Entry 4A0F (X-ray diffraction, 2.71 A resolution); this record covers chains A and B.

== Chain A (and B) ==
Protein: Adenosylmethionine-8-amino-7-oxononanoate aminotransferase
Source organism: Arabidopsis thaliana
Notes: chain B of this document is another copy of the same molecule, construct and numbering; everything in this record applies to it too
UniProt: B0F481 (B0F481_ARATH); residues 1-811 here correspond to UniProt positions 23-833 (UniProt number = residue number + 22)
Chain sequence (831 residues; each row starts with the number of its first residue; numbers below 1 keep their minus sign (Gly-19 is residue -19)):
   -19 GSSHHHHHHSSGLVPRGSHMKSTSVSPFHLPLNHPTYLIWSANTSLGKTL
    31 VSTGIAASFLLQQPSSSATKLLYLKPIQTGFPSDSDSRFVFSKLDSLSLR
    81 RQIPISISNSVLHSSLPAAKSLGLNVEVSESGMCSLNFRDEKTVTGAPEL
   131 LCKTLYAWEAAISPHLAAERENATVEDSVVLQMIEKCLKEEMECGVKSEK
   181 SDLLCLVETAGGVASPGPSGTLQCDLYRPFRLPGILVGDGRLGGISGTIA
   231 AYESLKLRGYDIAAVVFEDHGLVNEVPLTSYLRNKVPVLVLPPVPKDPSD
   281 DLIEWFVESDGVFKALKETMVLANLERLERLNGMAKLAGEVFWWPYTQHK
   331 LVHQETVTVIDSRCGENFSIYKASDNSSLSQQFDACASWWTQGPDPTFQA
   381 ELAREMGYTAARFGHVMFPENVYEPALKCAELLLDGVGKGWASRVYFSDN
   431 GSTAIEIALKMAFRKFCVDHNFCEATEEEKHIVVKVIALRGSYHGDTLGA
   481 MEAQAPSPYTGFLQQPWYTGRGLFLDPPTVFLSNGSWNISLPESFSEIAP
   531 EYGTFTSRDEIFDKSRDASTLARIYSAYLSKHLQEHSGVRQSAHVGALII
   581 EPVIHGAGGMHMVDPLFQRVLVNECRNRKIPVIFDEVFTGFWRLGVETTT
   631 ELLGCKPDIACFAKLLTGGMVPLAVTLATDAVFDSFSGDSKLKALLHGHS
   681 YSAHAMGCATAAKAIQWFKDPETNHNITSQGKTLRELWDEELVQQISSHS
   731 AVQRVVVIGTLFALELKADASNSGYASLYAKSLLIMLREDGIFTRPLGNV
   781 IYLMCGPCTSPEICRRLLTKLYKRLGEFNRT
Disordered / not traced: -19 to 5, 107-111, 173-181, 453-462, 523-537, 563-572, 748-755, 809-811 (chain B: -19 to 4, 44-46, 105-109, 173-181, 453-461, 526-533, 563-572, 747-756, 809-811)
Covalently attached groups: pyridoxal phosphate (PLP) linked to Lys644
Modified / non-standard residues: Mse0 (selenomethionine); Mse113, Mse163, Mse172, Mse300, Mse314, Mse386, Mse397, Mse441, Mse481, Mse590, Mse592, Mse650, Mse686, Mse766, Mse784 (selenomethionine; parent Met)
Construct notes: expression tag (-19 to 0); engineered mutation Tyr326 (Phe348 in B0F481)
Small-molecule neighbours:
  - pyridoxal phosphate (PLP), molecule 1: Trp370, Asn430, Gly431, Ser432, Ile435, Tyr473, His474, Gly475, Glu581, Asp615, Val617, Phe618
  - pyridoxal phosphate (PLP), molecule 2: Gly678, His679, Ser680
Curated features (UniProtKB/Swiss-Prot):
  - binding site (ATP): Ser25 to Leu30, Asp75, Glu188 to Gly191, Glu248, Asp249, Pro496 to Tyr498, Glu523
  - binding site (Mg(2+)): Thr29, Asp66, Glu188
  - binding site (substrate): Thr59
  - binding site ((8S)-8-amino-7-oxononanoate): Trp369, Trp370, Tyr473, Lys644, Gly678, Arg775
  - binding site (pyridoxal 5'-phosphate): Gly431, Ser432, Asp615, His679, Ser680
  - modified residue: Lys644 (N6-(pyridoxal phosphate)lysine)

== Chain A / chain B interface ==
Pairs across the interface - 348 pairs, chain A then chain B:
  Asn23(A) - Leu222(B)
  Asn23(A) - Gly223(B)
  His145(A) - Pro257(B)
  Leu146(A) - Leu252(B)
  Gly192(A) - Ser226(B)
  Val193(A) - Ser226(B)  hydrogen bond (backbone-side chain)
  Ala194(A) - Ser226(B)  hydrogen bond (backbone-side chain)
  Ser195(A) - Ser226(B)
  Pro196(A) - Ile225(B)
  Leu202(A) - Ile229(B)  hydrophobic
  Arg208(A) - Ala391(B)  hydrogen bond (side chain-backbone)
  Arg208(A) - Arg392(B)
  Arg211(A) - Tyr388(B)  hydrogen bond
  Arg211(A) - Arg392(B)
  Leu222(A) - Asn23(B)
  Leu222(A) - Ser143(B)
  Gly223(A) - Asn23(B)
  Ile225(A) - Pro196(B)
  Ser226(A) - Gly192(B)
  Ser226(A) - Val193(B)  hydrogen bond (side chain-backbone)
  Ser226(A) - Ala194(B)  hydrogen bond (side chain-backbone)
  Ser226(A) - Ser195(B)
  Ile229(A) - Leu202(B)  hydrophobic
  Ala230(A) - Ala230(B)
  Ala230(A) - Ser234(B)
  Glu233(A) - Ser234(B)  hydrogen bond
  Glu233(A) - Arg238(B)  salt bridge
  Glu233(A) - Arg384(B)  salt bridge
  Ser234(A) - Ala230(B)
  Ser234(A) - Glu233(B)  hydrogen bond
  Lys236(A) - Tyr388(B)
  Leu237(A) - Leu237(B)  hydrophobic
  Leu237(A) - Gly387(B)
  Leu237(A) - Ala391(B)
  Arg238(A) - Glu233(B)  salt bridge
  Arg238(A) - Ala391(B)
  Gly239(A) - Tyr388(B)
  Gly239(A) - Ala391(B)
  Gly239(A) - Arg392(B)
  Tyr240(A) - Tyr388(B)
  Asp241(A) - Tyr388(B)  hydrogen bond
  Asp241(A) - Arg392(B)  salt bridge
  Leu252(A) - Leu146(B)
  Pro257(A) - His145(B)
  Pro257(A) - Pro196(B)  hydrophobic
  Tyr261(A) - Leu202(B)  hydrophobic
  Tyr261(A) - Arg238(B)
  Tyr261(A) - Arg384(B)
  Arg263(A) - Thr377(B)
  Arg263(A) - Glu381(B)  salt bridge
  Arg263(A) - Trp697(B)
  Arg263(A) - Thr703(B)
  Arg310(A) - Glu404(B)  salt bridge
  Arg310(A) - Leu407(B)
  Arg310(A) - Lys408(B)
  Arg310(A) - Glu411(B)  salt bridge
  Mse314(A) - Val402(B)  hydrophobic
  Mse314(A) - Tyr403(B)
  Mse314(A) - Glu404(B)
  Mse314(A) - Leu407(B)  hydrophobic
  Leu317(A) - Leu407(B)  hydrophobic
  Leu317(A) - Glu411(B)
  Ala318(A) - Val402(B)  hydrophobic
  Gly319(A) - Arg424(B)  hydrogen bond (backbone-side chain)
  Glu320(A) - Ser423(B)
  Glu320(A) - Arg424(B)
  Val321(A) - Ala410(B)  hydrophobic
  Val321(A) - Leu414(B)  hydrophobic
  Val321(A) - Arg424(B)
  Val321(A) - Val425(B)  hydrogen bond (backbone-backbone)
  Phe322(A) - Phe398(B)  hydrophobic
  Phe322(A) - Asn401(B)
  Phe322(A) - Ala406(B)
  Phe322(A) - Leu407(B)  hydrophobic
  Phe322(A) - Ala410(B)  hydrophobic
  Phe322(A) - Arg424(B)  hydrogen bond (backbone-side chain)
  Phe322(A) - Val425(B)
  Trp323(A) - Val425(B)  hydrogen bond (backbone-backbone)
  Trp323(A) - Tyr426(B)
  Trp323(A) - Mse441(B)
  Trp323(A) - Ala658(B)  hydrophobic
  Trp323(A) - Val662(B)
  Trp323(A) - Phe663(B)  hydrophobic
  Trp323(A) - Phe666(B)  hydrophobic
  Trp324(A) - Phe398(B)
  Trp324(A) - Pro399(B)
  Trp324(A) - Glu400(B)
  Trp324(A) - Asn401(B)  hydrogen bond (side chain-backbone)
  Trp324(A) - Tyr426(B)
  Pro325(A) - Phe398(B)
  Pro325(A) - Pro399(B)
  Pro325(A) - Tyr426(B)
  Pro325(A) - His677(B)
  Pro325(A) - Ser682(B)
  Tyr326(A) - Leu675(B)  hydrogen bond (backbone-backbone)
  Tyr326(A) - Leu676(B)  hydrogen bond (side chain-backbone)
  Tyr326(A) - His677(B)
  Tyr326(A) - Gly678(B)
  Thr327(A) - Pro399(B)
  Thr327(A) - Ala674(B)
  Gln328(A) - Phe666(B)  hydrogen bond (side chain-backbone)
  Gln328(A) - Ser667(B)
  Gln328(A) - Gly668(B)  hydrogen bond (side chain-backbone)
  Gln328(A) - Ser670(B)  hydrogen bond (side chain-backbone)
  Gln328(A) - Ala674(B)
  His329(A) - Arg424(B)
  His329(A) - Phe663(B)
  Lys330(A) - Ser667(B)
  Lys330(A) - Gly668(B)
  Leu331(A) - Asp669(B)
  Val332(A) - Glu400(B)
  Thr336(A) - Glu400(B)
  Val337(A) - Glu400(B)
  Val337(A) - Val402(B)  hydrophobic
  Thr338(A) - Glu400(B)  hydrogen bond (backbone-backbone)
  Thr338(A) - Asn401(B)  hydrogen bond
  Thr338(A) - Val402(B)  hydrogen bond (backbone-backbone)
  Val339(A) - Val402(B)  hydrophobic
  Ile340(A) - Val396(B)  hydrophobic
  Ile340(A) - Asn401(B)
  Ile340(A) - Val402(B)  hydrogen bond (backbone-backbone)
  Ile340(A) - Tyr403(B)
  Asp341(A) - Arg392(B)  salt bridge
  Asp341(A) - Phe393(B)
  Ser342(A) - Arg392(B)
  Ser342(A) - Phe393(B)
  Arg343(A) - Arg392(B)  hydrogen bond (backbone-backbone)
  Arg343(A) - Phe393(B)
  Arg343(A) - His395(B)  hydrogen bond (side chain-backbone)
  Arg343(A) - Val396(B)
  Phe348(A) - Val396(B)  hydrophobic
  Cys366(A) - Mse397(B)
  Ser368(A) - His395(B)
  Ser368(A) - Val396(B)
  Ser368(A) - Mse397(B)  hydrogen bond (side chain-backbone)
  Trp369(A) - Mse397(B)  hydrophobic
  Trp369(A) - Pro399(B)
  Trp369(A) - Gly678(B)
  Trp369(A) - His679(B)
  Trp369(A) - Ser680(B)
  Trp369(A) - Ser682(B)
  Thr371(A) - His395(B)
  Thr371(A) - Ser680(B)
  Thr371(A) - Tyr681(B)
  Gln372(A) - His395(B)  hydrogen bond (side chain-backbone)
  Gln379(A) - Ala390(B)  hydrogen bond (side chain-backbone)
  Gln379(A) - Ala391(B)  hydrogen bond (side chain-backbone)
  Gln379(A) - Phe393(B)
  Gln379(A) - Gly394(B)
  Glu381(A) - Arg263(B)  salt bridge
  Ala383(A) - Gly387(B)
  Ala383(A) - Ala390(B)  hydrophobic
  Ala383(A) - Ala391(B)
  Arg384(A) - Glu233(B)  salt bridge
  Arg384(A) - Tyr261(B)
  Mse386(A) - Ala390(B)
  Gly387(A) - Leu237(B)
  Gly387(A) - Ala383(B)
  Tyr388(A) - Arg211(B)
  Tyr388(A) - Lys236(B)
  Tyr388(A) - Gly239(B)
  Tyr388(A) - Tyr240(B)
  Tyr388(A) - Asp241(B)  hydrogen bond
  Ala390(A) - Gln379(B)  hydrogen bond (backbone-side chain)
  Ala390(A) - Ala383(B)  hydrophobic
  Ala390(A) - Mse386(B)
  Ala390(A) - Mse650(B)
  Ala391(A) - Arg208(B)  hydrogen bond (backbone-side chain)
  Ala391(A) - Leu237(B)
  Ala391(A) - Arg238(B)
  Ala391(A) - Gly239(B)
  Ala391(A) - Gln379(B)  hydrogen bond (backbone-side chain)
  Ala391(A) - Ala383(B)  hydrophobic
  Arg392(A) - Arg208(B)
  Arg392(A) - Arg211(B)
  Arg392(A) - Gly239(B)
  Arg392(A) - Asp341(B)  hydrogen bond (side chain-backbone)
  Arg392(A) - Ser342(B)
  Arg392(A) - Arg343(B)  hydrogen bond (backbone-backbone)
  Phe393(A) - Asp341(B)
  Phe393(A) - Ser342(B)
  Phe393(A) - Arg343(B)
  Phe393(A) - Gln379(B)
  Gly394(A) - Gln379(B)
  Gly394(A) - Mse650(B)
  His395(A) - Arg343(B)  hydrogen bond (backbone-side chain)
  His395(A) - Ser368(B)
  His395(A) - Thr371(B)
  His395(A) - Gln372(B)  hydrogen bond (backbone-side chain)
  His395(A) - Gly649(B)  hydrogen bond (backbone-backbone)
  Val396(A) - Ile340(B)  hydrophobic
  Val396(A) - Arg343(B)
  Val396(A) - Phe348(B)  hydrophobic
  Mse397(A) - Cys366(B)
  Mse397(A) - Ser368(B)  hydrogen bond (backbone-side chain)
  Mse397(A) - Trp369(B)  hydrophobic
  Phe398(A) - Phe322(B)  hydrophobic
  Phe398(A) - Trp324(B)  hydrogen bond (backbone-side chain)
  Phe398(A) - Pro325(B)
  Pro399(A) - Trp324(B)
  Pro399(A) - Pro325(B)
  Pro399(A) - Thr327(B)
  Pro399(A) - Trp369(B)
  Glu400(A) - Trp324(B)
  Glu400(A) - Thr327(B)
  Glu400(A) - Val332(B)
  Glu400(A) - Thr336(B)
  Glu400(A) - Val337(B)
  Glu400(A) - Thr338(B)  hydrogen bond (backbone-backbone)
  Asn401(A) - Phe322(B)
  Asn401(A) - Trp324(B)  hydrogen bond (backbone-side chain)
  Asn401(A) - Thr338(B)
  Asn401(A) - Ile340(B)
  Asn401(A) - Phe773(B)
  Val402(A) - Mse314(B)
  Val402(A) - Ala315(B)
  Val402(A) - Ala318(B)  hydrophobic
  Val402(A) - Phe322(B)  hydrophobic
  Val402(A) - Val337(B)  hydrophobic
  Val402(A) - Thr338(B)  hydrogen bond (backbone-backbone)
  Val402(A) - Val339(B)
  Val402(A) - Ile340(B)  hydrogen bond (backbone-backbone)
  Tyr403(A) - Mse314(B)
  Tyr403(A) - Ile340(B)
  Glu404(A) - Arg310(B)  salt bridge
  Glu404(A) - Mse314(B)
  Ala406(A) - Phe322(B)
  Leu407(A) - Arg310(B)
  Leu407(A) - Mse314(B)  hydrophobic
  Leu407(A) - Leu317(B)  hydrophobic
  Leu407(A) - Phe322(B)
  Ala410(A) - Val321(B)  hydrophobic
  Ala410(A) - Phe322(B)  hydrophobic
  Glu411(A) - Arg310(B)  salt bridge
  Glu411(A) - Leu317(B)
  Leu414(A) - Val321(B)  hydrophobic
  Ser423(A) - Glu320(B)
  Arg424(A) - Gly319(B)  hydrogen bond (side chain-backbone)
  Arg424(A) - Glu320(B)
  Arg424(A) - Val321(B)
  Arg424(A) - Phe322(B)  hydrogen bond (side chain-backbone)
  Val425(A) - Val321(B)  hydrogen bond (backbone-backbone)
  Val425(A) - Phe322(B)
  Val425(A) - Trp323(B)  hydrogen bond (backbone-backbone)
  Tyr426(A) - Trp323(B)
  Tyr426(A) - Trp324(B)
  Tyr426(A) - Pro325(B)
  Asp429(A) - Asn430(B)  hydrogen bond
  Asp429(A) - Pro652(B)
  Asn430(A) - Asp429(B)  hydrogen bond
  Asn430(A) - Thr433(B)
  Asn430(A) - His679(B)  hydrogen bond
  Ser432(A) - His679(B)
  Thr433(A) - Asn430(B)
  Glu436(A) - Thr477(B)
  Glu436(A) - Leu478(B)  hydrogen bond (side chain-backbone)
  Leu439(A) - Trp497(B)  hydrophobic
  Lys440(A) - Asp476(B)  hydrogen bond (side chain-backbone)
  Lys440(A) - Gln494(B)
  Mse441(A) - Trp323(B)
  Phe443(A) - Pro496(B)  hydrophobic
  Phe443(A) - Trp497(B)  hydrophobic
  Arg444(A) - Leu493(B)  hydrogen bond (side chain-backbone)
  Val464(A) - Trp497(B)  hydrogen bond (backbone-side chain)
  Asp476(A) - Lys440(B)  hydrogen bond (backbone-side chain)
  Asp476(A) - Leu676(B)
  Asp476(A) - His677(B)  hydrogen bond (backbone-side chain)
  Asp476(A) - Gly678(B)  hydrogen bond (side chain-backbone)
  Thr477(A) - Glu436(B)
  Leu478(A) - Glu436(B)  hydrogen bond (backbone-side chain)
  Leu478(A) - Gly479(B)
  Gly479(A) - Leu478(B)
  Gly479(A) - Trp497(B)
  Mse481(A) - Lys440(B)
  Glu482(A) - Trp497(B)
  Leu493(A) - Arg444(B)  hydrogen bond (backbone-side chain)
  Gln494(A) - Lys440(B)
  Gln494(A) - Leu672(B)  hydrogen bond (side chain-backbone)
  Pro496(A) - Phe443(B)  hydrophobic
  Trp497(A) - Leu439(B)  hydrophobic
  Trp497(A) - Phe443(B)  hydrophobic
  Trp497(A) - Val464(B)  hydrogen bond (side chain-backbone)
  Trp497(A) - Gly479(B)
  Trp497(A) - Glu482(B)
  Trp497(A) - Arg501(B)  hydrogen bond (backbone-side chain)
  Arg501(A) - Trp497(B)  hydrogen bond (side chain-backbone)
  Arg501(A) - Arg501(B)
  Lys644(A) - Ser680(B)
  Lys644(A) - Tyr681(B)  hydrogen bond (backbone-side chain)
  Thr647(A) - Tyr681(B)  hydrogen bond
  Gly649(A) - His395(B)  hydrogen bond (backbone-backbone)
  Gly649(A) - Tyr681(B)  hydrogen bond (backbone-side chain)
  Mse650(A) - Ala390(B)
  Mse650(A) - Gly394(B)
  Mse650(A) - Tyr681(B)
  Mse650(A) - Mse686(B)
  Val651(A) - Val651(B)  hydrophobic
  Val651(A) - Tyr681(B)
  Pro652(A) - Asp429(B)
  Pro652(A) - Tyr681(B)  hydrophobic
  Pro652(A) - His684(B)
  Ala658(A) - Trp323(B)  hydrophobic
  Val662(A) - Trp323(B)
  Phe663(A) - Trp323(B)  hydrophobic
  Phe663(A) - His329(B)
  Phe666(A) - Trp323(B)  hydrophobic
  Phe666(A) - Gln328(B)
  Ser667(A) - Gln328(B)
  Ser667(A) - Lys330(B)
  Gly668(A) - Gln328(B)  hydrogen bond (backbone-side chain)
  Gly668(A) - Lys330(B)
  Asp669(A) - Lys330(B)  salt bridge
  Asp669(A) - Leu331(B)
  Ser670(A) - Gln328(B)  hydrogen bond (backbone-side chain)
  Lys671(A) - Gln328(B)
  Leu672(A) - Pro488(B)  hydrophobic
  Leu672(A) - Gln494(B)  hydrogen bond (backbone-side chain)
  Ala674(A) - Thr327(B)
  Ala674(A) - Gln328(B)
  Leu675(A) - Tyr326(B)  hydrogen bond (backbone-backbone)
  Leu676(A) - Tyr326(B)  hydrogen bond (backbone-side chain)
  Leu676(A) - Asp476(B)
  His677(A) - Pro325(B)
  His677(A) - Tyr326(B)
  His677(A) - Asp476(B)
  Gly678(A) - Pro325(B)
  Gly678(A) - Tyr326(B)
  Gly678(A) - Trp369(B)
  Gly678(A) - Asp476(B)  hydrogen bond (backbone-side chain)
  His679(A) - Trp369(B)
  His679(A) - Asn430(B)  hydrogen bond
  His679(A) - Ser432(B)
  Ser680(A) - Trp369(B)
  Ser680(A) - Thr371(B)
  Ser680(A) - Lys644(B)
  Tyr681(A) - Thr371(B)
  Tyr681(A) - Lys644(B)  hydrogen bond (side chain-backbone)
  Tyr681(A) - Thr647(B)  hydrogen bond
  Tyr681(A) - Gly649(B)  hydrogen bond (side chain-backbone)
  Tyr681(A) - Mse650(B)
  Tyr681(A) - Val651(B)
  Tyr681(A) - Pro652(B)  hydrophobic
  Ser682(A) - Pro325(B)
  Ser682(A) - Trp369(B)
  His684(A) - Pro652(B)
  Mse686(A) - Mse650(B)
  Trp697(A) - Arg263(B)
  Phe773(A) - Asn401(B)
Interface residues without a listed pair, chain A (159 interface residues in all): Ala22, Thr24, Ser143, Arg150, Ala231, Gly251, Ala315, Thr377, Lys408, Phe427, Val466, Tyr473, Tyr489, Thr499, Lys673, Thr703
Interface residues without a listed pair, chain B (160 interface residues in all): Ala22, Thr24, Ala141, Ile142, Arg150, Ala231, Gly251, Phe427, Val466, Tyr473, Thr499, Lys671, Lys673

== Overview ==
The interface between chain A and chain B involves 159 residues on one side and 160 on the other, with 78
hydrogen bonds and 13 salt bridges. Among the polar pairs are Glu233(A)-Arg238(B), Glu233(A)-Arg384(B) and
Asp241(A)-Arg392(B). Chain A binds pyridoxal phosphate.
Both chains are Adenosylmethionine-8-amino-7-oxononanoate aminotransferase (Arabidopsis thaliana). Entry 4A0F
(Structure of selenomethionine substituted bifunctional DAPA aminotransferase-dethiobiotin synthetase from
Arabidopsis thaliana in its apo form) was determined by X-ray diffraction (same publication as 4A0G, 4A0H and
4A0R).
